Entry 3IKC (X-ray diffraction, 2.60 A resolution); this record covers chains A and B.

Chain A:
Protein: Immunoglobulin light chain (IGG3)
From: Mus musculus
Sequence (218 residues; row label = number of the first residue in the row; a row labelled like 27A-27F holds insertion residues (27A, then the next letters in order)):
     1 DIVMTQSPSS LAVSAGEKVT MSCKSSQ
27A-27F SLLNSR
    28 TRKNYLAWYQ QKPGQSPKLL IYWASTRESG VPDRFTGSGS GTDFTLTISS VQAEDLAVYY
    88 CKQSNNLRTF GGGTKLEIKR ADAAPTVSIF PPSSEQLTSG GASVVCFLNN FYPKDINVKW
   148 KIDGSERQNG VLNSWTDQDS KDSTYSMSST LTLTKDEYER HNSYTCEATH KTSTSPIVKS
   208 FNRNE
Not modelled in the structure: 1
Cystine bridges: Cys23-Cys88, Cys133-Cys193

Chain B:
Protein: Immunoglobulin heavy chain (IGG3)
From: Mus musculus
Sequence (226 residues; numbered 1 to 213 plus 13 insertion-coded residues; the number before each row is that of its first residue; a row labelled like 52A-52C holds insertion residues (52A, then the next letters in order)):
     1 EVMLVESGGG LVQPGNSLRL SCATSGFTFT DYYMSWVRQP PGKALEWLGF IR
52A-52C NKA
    53 KGYTTEYSAS VKGRFTISRD NSQSILYLQM
82A-82C NTL
    83 RAEDSATYYC ARDISPSY
100A-100G GVYYEGF
   101 AYWGQGTLVT VSAATTTAPS VYPLVPGCSD TSGSSVTLGC LVKGYFPEPV TVKWNYGALS
   161 SGVRTVSSVL QSGFYSLSSL VTVPSSTWPS QTVICNVAHP ASKTELIKRI EPR
Not modelled in the structure: 128-132
Cystine bridges: Cys22-Cys92, Cys140-Cys195
Ion coordination: Mg2+ near Glu58 (its only coordinating residue here)

How chain A and chain B interact:
Contacting residue pairs - 77 pairs, chain A then chain B:
  Tyr32(A) - Tyr100C(B)  hydrogen bond
  Tyr32(A) - Glu100E(B)
  Tyr36(A) - Gly100F(B)
  Tyr36(A) - Phe100G(B)  hydrogen bond (side chain-backbone)
  Tyr36(A) - Trp103(B)  hydrophobic
  Gln38(A) - Gln39(B)  hydrogen bond
  Gln38(A) - Tyr91(B)  hydrogen bond
  Gln42(A) - Tyr91(B)
  Ser43(A) - Tyr91(B)
  Ser43(A) - Gly104(B)  hydrogen bond (side chain-backbone)
  Ser43(A) - Gln105(B)
  Pro44(A) - Leu45(B)  hydrophobic
  Pro44(A) - Trp103(B)  hydrogen bond (backbone-side chain)
  Leu46(A) - Tyr100D(B)  hydrophobic
  Leu46(A) - Phe100G(B)
  Tyr49(A) - Tyr100D(B)  hydrophobic
  Tyr49(A) - Glu100E(B)
  Trp50(A) - Tyr100C(B)
  Trp50(A) - Tyr100D(B)  hydrophobic
  Trp50(A) - Glu100E(B)
  Glu55(A) - Tyr100D(B)  hydrogen bond
  Tyr87(A) - Gln39(B)  hydrogen bond
  Tyr87(A) - Lys43(B)  hydrogen bond (side chain-backbone)
  Tyr87(A) - Ala44(B)
  Tyr87(A) - Leu45(B)
  Lys89(A) - Phe100G(B)
  Ser91(A) - Glu100E(B)  hydrogen bond
  Leu94(A) - Trp47(B)  hydrophobic
  Leu94(A) - Glu58(B)
  Arg95(A) - Trp47(B)
  Arg95(A) - Phe50(B)
  Arg95(A) - Asp95(B)  salt bridge
  Arg95(A) - Ile96(B)
  Arg95(A) - Glu100E(B)  salt bridge
  Arg95(A) - Phe100G(B)
  Phe97(A) - Val37(B)  hydrophobic
  Phe97(A) - Leu45(B)
  Phe97(A) - Trp47(B)
  Phe97(A) - Trp103(B)  hydrophobic
  Gly98(A) - Ala44(B)
  Gly99(A) - Ala44(B)
  Phe117(A) - Leu124(B)
  Phe117(A) - Val125(B)
  Phe117(A) - Pro126(B)
  Phe117(A) - Thr137(B)
  Phe117(A) - Leu180(B)  hydrophobic
  Pro118(A) - Val125(B)
  Pro118(A) - Gly127(B)
  Pro118(A) - Arg213(B)  hydrogen bond (backbone-side chain)
  Pro119(A) - Arg213(B)  hydrogen bond (backbone-side chain)
  Ser120(A) - Tyr122(B)
  Ser120(A) - Pro123(B)
  Glu122(A) - Pro123(B)
  Glu122(A) - Lys208(B)  salt bridge
  Gln123(A) - Tyr122(B)
  Ser126(A) - Tyr122(B)
  Ser130(A) - Leu141(B)
  Ser130(A) - Lys143(B)
  Val132(A) - Leu124(B)  hydrophobic
  Phe134(A) - Leu180(B)  hydrophobic
  Asn136(A) - Arg164(B)
  Asn136(A) - Thr182(B)
  Asn137(A) - Arg164(B)  hydrogen bond
  Leu159(A) - Val169(B)  hydrophobic
  Leu159(A) - Gln171(B)
  Asn160(A) - Val169(B)
  Ser161(A) - Val166(B)
  Ser161(A) - Ser167(B)  hydrogen bond (side chain-backbone)
  Ser161(A) - Val169(B)
  Trp162(A) - Val166(B)
  Trp162(A) - Ser167(B)  hydrogen bond (backbone-backbone)
  Thr163(A) - Thr165(B)
  Thr163(A) - Val166(B)
  Asp166(A) - Arg164(B)
  Ser173(A) - Arg164(B)
  Ser175(A) - Val166(B)
  Ser175(A) - Ser178(B)
Interface residues without a listed pair, chain A (42 interface residues in all): Ala34, Asp169, Met174, Thr179
Interface residues without a listed pair, chain B (45 interface residues in all): Tyr33, Ser35, Glu46, Tyr59, Ala101, Ser168

Overview:
42 residues of chain A and 45 residues of chain B are in contact, with 15 hydrogen bonds and 3 salt bridges.
Polar contacts include Arg95(A)-Asp95(B), Arg95(A)-Glu100E(B) and Glu122(A)-Lys208(B).
Here chain A is Immunoglobulin light chain (IGG3) and chain B is Immunoglobulin heavy chain (IGG3), both from
Mus musculus. Entry 3IKC (Structure of S67-27 in Complex with Kdo(2.8)-7-O-methyl-Kdo) was determined by X-ray
diffraction (same publication as 3IJH, 3IJS and 3IJY).
